8JAY - chains M and P of the 16 polymer chains in the assembly; structure by electron microscopy, 4.20 A resolution (low resolution: residue-level contacts below are approximate; hydrogen-bond / salt-bridge calls are withheld).

== Chain M ==
Molecule: Piwi domain-containing protein
Source organism: Thermoflavifilum thermophilum
Reference sequence: A0A1I7NFD7 (A0A1I7NFD7_9BACT); residues 1-507 here = UniProt positions 1-507
Sequence (507 residues; each row starts with the number of its first residue):
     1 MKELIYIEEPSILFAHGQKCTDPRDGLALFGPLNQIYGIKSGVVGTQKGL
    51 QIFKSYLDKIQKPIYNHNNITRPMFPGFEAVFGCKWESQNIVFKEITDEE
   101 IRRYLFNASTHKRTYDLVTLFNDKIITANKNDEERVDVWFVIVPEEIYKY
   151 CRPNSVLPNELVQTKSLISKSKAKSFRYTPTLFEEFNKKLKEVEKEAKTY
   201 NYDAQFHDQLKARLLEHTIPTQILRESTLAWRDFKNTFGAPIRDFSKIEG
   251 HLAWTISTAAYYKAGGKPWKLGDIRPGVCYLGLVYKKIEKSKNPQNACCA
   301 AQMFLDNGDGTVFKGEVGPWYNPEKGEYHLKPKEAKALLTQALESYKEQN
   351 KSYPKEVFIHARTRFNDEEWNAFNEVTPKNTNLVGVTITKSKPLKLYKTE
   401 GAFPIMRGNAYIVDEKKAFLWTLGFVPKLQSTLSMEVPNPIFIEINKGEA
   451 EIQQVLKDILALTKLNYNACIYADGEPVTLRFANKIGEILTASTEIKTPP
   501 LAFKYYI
Not modelled in the structure: 145-203
Bound ions: Mg2+: Asn-468 (shared with 2 residues of chain O)
Reported in the primary citation:
  - mutagenesis - E133A/R135A/D137A: decreased catalytic activity
  - mutagenesis - Y37A/K40A: abolished catalytic activity

== Chain P ==
Molecule: 25-nt DNA strand
Sequence (25 nucleotides; numbered 1 to 25; the number before each row is that of its first residue):
     1 CAACTAATAGATTAGAGCCGTCAAT
Not modelled in the structure: 1-3, 24-25

== Chain M / chain P interface ==
Residue-residue contacts - 16 pairs, chain M then chain P:
  Arg-72(M) with DC22(P)
  Tyr-285(M) with DG15(P)
  Lys-286(M) with DG15(P)
  Lys-287(M) with DG15(P)
  Glu-289(M) with DA16(P)
  Gln-295(M) with DA14(P)
  Tyr-328(M) with DA14(P)
  Arg-362(M) with DT13(P); DA14(P)
  Thr-363(M) with DT13(P)
  Arg-364(M) with DT12(P); DT13(P)
  Ser-431(M) with DC22(P)
  Thr-432(M) with DC22(P)
  Met-435(M) with DT21(P); DC22(P)
Other interface residues (no listed pair), chain M (14 interface residues in all): Glu-488

== Overview ==
14 residues of chain M and 7 residues of chain P are in contact. From the paper: E133A/R135A/D137A of chain M
reduce catalytic activity; Y37A/K40A of chain M abolish catalytic activity.
Chain M is Piwi domain-containing protein (Thermoflavifilum thermophilum) and chain P is a 25-nt DNA strand;
the structure, CrtSPARTA Octamer bound with guide-target, was determined by electron microscopy, deposited
together with 8J84, 8J8H, 8J9G and 8J9P.
